Entry 6H68 (electron microscopy, 4.60 A resolution (low resolution: residue-level contacts below are approximate; hydrogen-bond / salt-bridge calls are withheld)); this record covers chains B and T of the 17 polymer chains in the assembly.

# Chain B
Protein: DNA-directed RNA polymerase I subunit RPA135
From: Saccharomyces cerevisiae (strain ATCC 204508 / S288c)
Notes: EC 2.7.7.6
UniProtKB: P22138 (RPA2_YEAST); residues 1-1203 here = UniProt positions 1-1203
Sequence (1203 residues; each row starts with the number of its first residue):
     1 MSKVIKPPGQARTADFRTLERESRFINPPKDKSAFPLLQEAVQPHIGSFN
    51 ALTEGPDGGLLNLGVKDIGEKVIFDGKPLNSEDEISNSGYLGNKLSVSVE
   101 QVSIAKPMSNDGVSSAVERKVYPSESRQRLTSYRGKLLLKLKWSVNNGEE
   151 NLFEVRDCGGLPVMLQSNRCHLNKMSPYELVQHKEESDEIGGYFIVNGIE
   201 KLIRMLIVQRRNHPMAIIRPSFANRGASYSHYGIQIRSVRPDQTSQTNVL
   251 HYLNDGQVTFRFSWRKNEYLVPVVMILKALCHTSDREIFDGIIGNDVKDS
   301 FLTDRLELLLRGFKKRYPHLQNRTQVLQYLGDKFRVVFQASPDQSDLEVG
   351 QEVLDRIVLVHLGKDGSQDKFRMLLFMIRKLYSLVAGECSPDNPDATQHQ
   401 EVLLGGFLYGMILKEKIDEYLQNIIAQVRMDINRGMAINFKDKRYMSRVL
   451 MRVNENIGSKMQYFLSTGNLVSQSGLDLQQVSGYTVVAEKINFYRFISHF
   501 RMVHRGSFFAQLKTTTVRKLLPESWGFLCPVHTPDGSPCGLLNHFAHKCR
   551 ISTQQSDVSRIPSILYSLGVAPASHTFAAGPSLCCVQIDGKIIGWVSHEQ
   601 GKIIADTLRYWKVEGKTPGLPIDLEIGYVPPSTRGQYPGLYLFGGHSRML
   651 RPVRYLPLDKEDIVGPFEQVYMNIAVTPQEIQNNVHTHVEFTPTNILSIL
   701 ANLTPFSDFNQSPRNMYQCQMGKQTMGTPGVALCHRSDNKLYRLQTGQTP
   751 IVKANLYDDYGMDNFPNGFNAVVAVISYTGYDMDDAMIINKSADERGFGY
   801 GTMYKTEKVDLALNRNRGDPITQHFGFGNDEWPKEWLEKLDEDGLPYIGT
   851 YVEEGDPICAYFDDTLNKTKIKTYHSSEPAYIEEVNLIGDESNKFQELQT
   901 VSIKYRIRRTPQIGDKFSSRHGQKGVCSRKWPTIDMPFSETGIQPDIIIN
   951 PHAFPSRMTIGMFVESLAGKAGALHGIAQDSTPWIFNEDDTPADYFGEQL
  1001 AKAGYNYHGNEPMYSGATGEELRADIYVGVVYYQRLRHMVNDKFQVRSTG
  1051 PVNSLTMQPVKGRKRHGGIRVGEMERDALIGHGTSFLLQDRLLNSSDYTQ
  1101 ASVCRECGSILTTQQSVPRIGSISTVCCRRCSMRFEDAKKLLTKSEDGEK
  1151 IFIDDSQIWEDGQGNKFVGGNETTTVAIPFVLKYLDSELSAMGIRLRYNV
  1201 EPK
Not modelled in the structure: 1-10, 81-85, 815-817, 1142-1151
Ion coordination: Zn2+: Cys1104, Cys1107, Cys1128, Cys1131
UniProt features mapped onto this chain:
  - zinc finger: Cys1104 to Cys1131 (C4-type)
  - modified residue: Ser2 (N-acetylserine), Ser81 (Phosphoserine), Ser1156 (Phosphoserine)
  - mutagenesis: Cys1104 (C1104A: No effect; when associated with A-1107; A-1128 and A-1131), Cys1107 (C1107A: Lethal. Abolishes recruitment of RPA1 to Pol I. No effect; when associated with A-1104; A-1128 and A-1131), Cys1127 (C1127R: Responsible of suppression of RPA190-5 and RPA190-1 mutations), Cys1128 (C1128A: No effect; when associated with A-1104; A-1107 and A-1131), Cys1131 (C1131A: No effect; when associated with A-1104; A-1107 and A-1128)

# Chain T
Molecule: Template DNA
Sequence (51 nucleotides; row label = number of the first residue in the row):
     1 CGCTCTGCTCCTTCTCCXTCCTCTCGATGGCTATGAGATCAACTAGGCTG
    51 C
Not modelled in the structure: 1-5, 39-51
Modified / non-standard residues: TTD (cis-syn cyclobutane thymine dimer) at position 18

# Interface between chain B and chain T
Contacting residue pairs (21):
  Asn197(B) with DG26(T)
  Ile199(B) with DC25(T); DG26(T)
  Asn423(B) with DG30(T)
  Gln427(B) with DC31(T)
  Met430(B) with DC31(T)
  Tyr463(B) with DA27(T)
  Ser466(B) with DG26(T)
  Thr467(B) with DG26(T)
  Lys513(B) with TTD_18(T)
  Asn739(B) with DT24(T); DC25(T)
  Lys740(B) with DC23(T); DT24(T)
  Gln1045(B) with DC21(T); DT22(T)
  Arg1063(B) with DT22(T); DC23(T)
  Lys1064(B) with DC23(T); DT24(T)
  Arg1070(B) with DC21(T)
Other interface residues (no listed pair), chain B (19 interface residues in all): Asn454, Gln462, Lys1061, Met1074
Other interface residues (no listed pair), chain T (11 interface residues in all): DT19

# Summary
The interface between chain B and chain T involves 19 residues on one side and 11 on the other. Cys1104(B),
Cys1107(B), Cys1128(B) and Cys1131(B) coordinate Zn2+. Curated annotation (UniProt) lists 5 mutagenesis sites
on chain B.
Here chain B is DNA-directed RNA polymerase I subunit RPA135 (Saccharomyces cerevisiae (strain ATCC 204508 /
S288c)) and chain T is Template DNA. Entry 6H68 (Yeast RNA polymerase I elongation complex stalled by
cyclobutane pyrimidine dimer (CPD) with fully-ordered A49) was determined by electron microscopy together with
6H67 from the same study.
